PDB entry 9GU1 | electron microscopy, 2.48 A resolution | chains A and H of the 11 polymer chains in the assembly

Chain A:
Protein: Acetylcholine receptor subunit alpha
Organism: Homo sapiens
UniProt: P02708 (ACHA_HUMAN); residues 1-437 here correspond to UniProt positions 21-457 (UniProt number = residue number + 20)
Amino-acid sequence (437 residues; numbered 1 to 437; the number before each row is that of its first residue):
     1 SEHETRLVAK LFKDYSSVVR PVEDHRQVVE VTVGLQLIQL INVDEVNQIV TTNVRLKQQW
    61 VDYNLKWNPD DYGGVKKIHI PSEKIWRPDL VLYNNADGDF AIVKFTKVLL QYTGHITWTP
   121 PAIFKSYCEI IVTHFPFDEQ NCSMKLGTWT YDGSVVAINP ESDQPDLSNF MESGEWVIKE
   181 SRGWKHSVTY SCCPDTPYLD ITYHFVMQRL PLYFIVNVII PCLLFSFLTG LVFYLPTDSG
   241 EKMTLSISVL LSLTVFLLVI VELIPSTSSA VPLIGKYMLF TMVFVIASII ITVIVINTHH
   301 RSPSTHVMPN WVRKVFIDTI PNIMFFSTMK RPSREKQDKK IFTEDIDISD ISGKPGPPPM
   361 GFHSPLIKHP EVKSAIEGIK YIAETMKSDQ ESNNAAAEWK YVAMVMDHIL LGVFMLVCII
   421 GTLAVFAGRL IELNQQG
Unresolved in the structure: 301-398, 435-437
Cystine bridges: Cys128-Cys142, Cys192-Cys193
Covalent attachments: glycan linked to Asn141
Swiss-Prot annotation at these positions:
  - glycosylation: Asn141 (N-linked (GlcNAc...) asparagine)

Chain H:
Protein: Fab35 heavy chain
Organism: Rattus norvegicus
Amino-acid sequence (219 residues; each row starts with the number of its first residue):
     1 EVQLQESGPG LVQPSETLSL TCTVSGFSLT SYSVSWLRQP SGKGPEWMGR MWDDGGTVYN
    61 SGLKSRLSIS RDTSKNQVFL KMNSLQTDDT GTYYCTRDER IRAINWFAYW GQGTLVTVSS
   121 AETTAPSVYP LAPGTALKSN SMVTLGCLVK GYFPEPVTVT WNSGALSSGV HTFPAVLQSG
   181 LYTLTSSVTV PSSTWPSQTV TCNVAHPGQQ HQRWTRKLC
Unresolved in the structure: 136-140
Cystine bridges: Cys22-Cys95, Cys147-Cys202

Chain A / chain H interface:
Pairs across the interface (25):
  His3(A) with Thr57(H)
  Arg6(A) with Trp52(H); Asp54(H), salt bridge; Gly56(H)
  Lys10(A) with Trp52(H); Asp53(H), salt bridge; Arg100(H), hydrogen bond (backbone-side chain); Arg102(H)
  Leu11(A) with Ala103(H), hydrophobic
  Asp14(A) with Arg102(H)
  Tyr15(A) with Arg102(H)
  Asn64(A) with Arg102(H)
  Lys66(A) with Ala103(H); Ile104(H)
  Trp67(A) with Ala103(H), hydrophobic; Ile104(H), hydrophobic
  Asp70(A) with Trp47(H); Val58(H)
  Asp71(A) with Arg50(H), salt bridge; Trp52(H); Val58(H); Asn105(H)
  Tyr72(A) with Trp52(H); Ala103(H)
  Gly73(A) with Val58(H)
Also at the interface, not in a pair above, chain A (17 interface residues in all): Leu7, Lys13, Ser16, Asn68

In short:
Chain A and chain H form an interface of 17 and 13 residues respectively; the contacts include 1 hydrogen bond
and 3 salt bridges. Polar contacts include Arg6(A)-Asp54(H), Lys10(A)-Asp53(H) and Asp71(A)-Arg50(H).
Here chain A is Acetylcholine receptor subunit alpha (Homo sapiens) and chain H is Fab35 heavy chain (Rattus
norvegicus). Entry 9GU1 (Human adult muscle nAChR in resting state in nanodisc with alpha-bungarotoxin) was
determined by electron microscopy (same publication as 9GU0, 9GU2 and 9GU3).
